Entry 1RYP (X-ray diffraction, 1.90 A resolution); this record covers chains 1 and 2 of the 28 polymer chains in the assembly.

[Chain 1]
Molecule: 20S proteasome
Source organism: Saccharomyces cerevisiae
Notes: EC 3.4.99.46; engineered mutation(s): CHAINS H, V, T1A, CHAIN L, Z, K33R
UniProtKB: P23724 (PSB1_YEAST); the author numbering skips numbers that UniProt does not, so the offset changes along the chain: -9 to -1 = UniProt 20-28; 1-213 = UniProt 29-241
Chain sequence (222 residues; row label = number of the first residue in the row; note: 1 number in that range is skipped by the numbering (no residue carries it; nothing is unmodelled there); numbers below 1 keep their minus sign (Gln-9 is residue -9)):
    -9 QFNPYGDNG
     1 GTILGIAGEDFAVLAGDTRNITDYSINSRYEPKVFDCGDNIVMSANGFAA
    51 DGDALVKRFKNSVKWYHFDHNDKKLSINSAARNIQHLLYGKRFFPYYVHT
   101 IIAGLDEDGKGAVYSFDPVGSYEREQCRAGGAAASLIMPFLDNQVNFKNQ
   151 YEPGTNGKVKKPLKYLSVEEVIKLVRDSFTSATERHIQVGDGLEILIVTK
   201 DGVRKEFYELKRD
Bound ions: Mg2+ site 1: Ser76, Ser79 (shared with 1 residue of chain S); Mg2+ site 2: Thr183, His186, Val189; Mg2+ site 3: Asp213 (shared with 3 residues of chain I)

[Chain 2]
Molecule: 20S proteasome
Source organism: Saccharomyces cerevisiae
Notes: EC 3.4.99.46; engineered mutation(s): CHAINS H, V, T1A, CHAIN L, Z, K33R
UniProtKB: P30657 (PSB4_YEAST); the author numbering skips numbers that UniProt does not, so the offset changes along the chain: -8 to -1 = UniProt 34-41; 1-225 = UniProt 42-266
Chain sequence (233 residues; row label = number of the first residue in the row; note: 1 number in that range is skipped by the numbering (no residue carries it; nothing is unmodelled there); numbers below 1 keep their minus sign (Thr-8 is residue -8)):
    -8 TQQPIVTG
     1 TSVISMKYDNGVIIAADNLGSYGSLLRFNGVERLIPVGDNTVVGISGDIS
    51 DMQHIERLLKDLVTENAYDNPLADAEEALEPSYIFEYLATVMYQRRSKMN
   101 PLWNAIIVAGVQSNGDQFLRYVNLLGVTYSSPTLATGFGAHMANPLLRKV
   151 VDRESDIPKTTVQVAEEAIVNAMRVLYYRDARSSRNFSLAIIDKNTGLTF
   201 KKNLQVENMKWDFAKDIKGYGTQKI

[Chain 1 / chain 2 interface]
Residue-residue contacts - 37 pairs, chain 1 then chain 2:
  Phe-8(1) - Arg96(2)
  Phe-8(1) - Pro101(2)  hydrophobic
  Phe-8(1) - Leu124(2)  hydrophobic
  Phe-8(1) - Leu125(2)  hydrophobic
  Asn-7(1) - Leu125(2)
  Pro-6(1) - Arg96(2)  hydrogen bond (backbone-side chain)
  Pro-6(1) - Met99(2)  hydrophobic
  Pro-6(1) - Leu125(2)
  Tyr-5(1) - Arg96(2)
  Asn-2(1) - Val127(2)
  Asn20(1) - Tyr129(2)
  Ser25(1) - His141(2)  hydrogen bond
  Ile26(1) - Arg148(2)  hydrogen bond (backbone-side chain)
  Asn27(1) - Tyr129(2)  hydrogen bond
  Asn27(1) - Ser131(2)
  Ser28(1) - Ser130(2)  hydrogen bond (side chain-backbone)
  Tyr30(1) - Ser130(2)
  Glu31(1) - Arg120(2)  salt bridge
  Glu31(1) - Tyr129(2)
  Glu31(1) - Ser130(2)  hydrogen bond (side chain-backbone)
  Phe48(1) - Arg96(2)
  Phe48(1) - Leu125(2)
  Phe48(1) - Val127(2)  hydrophobic
  Ala50(1) - Tyr93(2)  hydrophobic
  Ala50(1) - Leu125(2)
  Ala50(1) - Gly126(2)
  Ala50(1) - Val127(2)
  Asp51(1) - Tyr93(2)  hydrogen bond
  Asp51(1) - Arg96(2)  salt bridge
  Asp53(1) - Thr128(2)  hydrogen bond
  Ala54(1) - Tyr93(2)  hydrophobic
  Lys57(1) - Glu86(2)  salt bridge
  Phe94(1) - Ser97(2)
  Tyr96(1) - Tyr93(2)
  Glu209(1) - Arg153(2)  salt bridge
  Arg212(1) - Asp152(2)  salt bridge
  Arg212(1) - Arg153(2)
Other interface residues (no listed pair), chain 1 (24 interface residues in all): Gly-4, Lys91
Other interface residues (no listed pair), chain 2 (22 interface residues in all): Thr90, Trp103, Leu134

[In short]
Chain 1 and chain 2 form an interface of 24 and 22 residues respectively, with 8 hydrogen bonds and 5 salt
bridges. Polar contacts include Glu31(1)-Arg120(2), Asp51(1)-Arg96(2) and Lys57(1)-Glu86(2). Ser76(1) and
Ser79(1) form the Mg2+ site 1.
Here chain 1 is 20S proteasome and chain 2 is 20S proteasome, both from Saccharomyces cerevisiae. Entry 1RYP
(Crystal structure of the 20S proteasome from yeast at 2.4 angstroms resolution) was determined by X-ray
diffraction.
